Entry 8UX1 (electron microscopy, 2.50 A resolution); this record covers chains G and I of the 12 polymer chains in the assembly.

[Chain G]
Molecule: Histone H2A
From: Drosophila melanogaster
Reference sequence: P84051 (H2A_DROME); residues 1-124 here = UniProt positions 1-124
Sequence (124 residues; row label = number of the first residue in the row):
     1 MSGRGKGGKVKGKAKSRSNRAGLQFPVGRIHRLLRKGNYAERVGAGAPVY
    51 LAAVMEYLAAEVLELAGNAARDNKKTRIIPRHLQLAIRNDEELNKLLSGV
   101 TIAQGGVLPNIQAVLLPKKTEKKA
Not modelled in the structure: 1-11, 119-124
Curated features (UniProtKB/Swiss-Prot):
  - modified residue: Ser2 (N-acetylserine), Lys36 (N6-succinyllysine), Gln104 (N5-methylglutamine), Thr120 (Phosphothreonine)
  - cross-link: Lys119 (Glycyl lysine isopeptide (Lys-Gly) (interchain with G-Cter in ubiquitin))

[Chain I]
Molecule: 153-bp Widom 601 DNA forward strand
Sequence (153 nucleotides; numbered -76 to 76; the number before each row is that of its first residue; numbers below 1 keep their minus sign (DA-76 is residue -76)):
   -76 ATCACAGGATGTATATATCTGACACGTGCCTGGAGACTAGGGAGTAATCC
   -26 CCTTGGCGGTTAAAACGCGGGGGACAGCGCGTACGTGCGTTTAAGCGGTG
    24 CTAGAGCTGTCTACGACCAATTGAGCGGCCTCGGCACCGGGATTCTCCAG
    74 GAT
Not modelled in the structure: -76 to -72, 74-76

[Interface between chain G and chain I]
Contacting residue pairs (16):
  Lys13(G) - DG46(I)  sugar contact
  Lys13(G) - DA47(I)  salt bridge to the phosphate
  Arg29(G) - DG48(I)  phosphate contact
  Arg29(G) - DC49(I)  salt bridge to the phosphate
  Arg42(G) - DG38(I)  sugar contact
  Arg42(G) - DA39(I)  phosphate contact
  Val43(G) - DG38(I)  sugar contact
  Val43(G) - DA39(I)  hydrogen bond to the phosphate
  Gly44(G) - DG38(I)  phosphate contact
  Ala45(G) - DG38(I)  hydrogen bond to the phosphate
  Lys75(G) - DC58(I)  phosphate contact
  Lys75(G) - DA59(I)  salt bridge to the phosphate
  Thr76(G) - DG57(I)  phosphate contact
  Thr76(G) - DC58(I)  hydrogen bond to the phosphate
  Arg77(G) - DG57(I)  hydrogen bond to the sugar
  Arg77(G) - DC58(I)  hydrogen bond to the phosphate
Other interface residues (no listed pair), chain G (13 interface residues in all): His31, Arg35, Glu41, Lys74

[Summary]
Chain G and chain I form an interface of 13 and 9 residues respectively; the contacts include 5 hydrogen bonds
and 3 salt bridges. Among the polar pairs are Arg77(G)-DG57(I), Val43(G)-DA39(I) and Ala45(G)-DG38(I).
Chain G is Histone H2A (Drosophila melanogaster) and chain I is 153-bp Widom 601 DNA forward strand; the
structure, Cryo-EM structure of Ran bound to RCC1 and the nucleosome core particle, was determined by electron
microscopy.
